Entry 6NOJ (X-ray diffraction, 2.33 A resolution); this record covers chains A and B.

== Chain A (and B) ==
Name: Programmed cell death 1 ligand 1
Source organism: Homo sapiens
Notes: chain B of this document is another copy of the same molecule, construct and numbering; everything in this record applies to it too
UniProtKB: Q9NZQ7 (PD1L1_HUMAN); numbering as in UniProt (aligned over 18-134)
Chain sequence (127 residues; numbered 18 to 144; the number before each row is that of its first residue):
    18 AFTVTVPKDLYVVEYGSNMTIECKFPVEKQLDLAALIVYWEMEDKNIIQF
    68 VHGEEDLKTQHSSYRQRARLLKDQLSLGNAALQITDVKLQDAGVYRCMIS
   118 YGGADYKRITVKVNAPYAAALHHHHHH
Disordered / not traced: 143-144 (chain B: 144)
Cystine bridges: Cys-40/Cys-114
Construct notes: engineered mutation Thr-76 (Val in Q9NZQ7); expression tag (135-144)
Small-molecule neighbours: KW7 (methyl 3-amino-4-(2-fluorophenyl)-1H-pyrrole-2-carboxylate): Ile-54, Tyr-56, Met-115, Ile-116, Ser-117, Ala-121, Asp-122, Tyr-123
UniProt features mapped onto this chain:
  - glycosylation: Asn-35 (N-linked (GlcNAc...) asparagine)
Reported in the primary citation:
  - binding site for KW7: Ile-54, Tyr-56, Met-115, Ala-121, Tyr-123

== Chain A / chain B interface ==
Contacting residue pairs - 21 pairs, chain A then chain B:
  Ile-54(A) with Gly-120(B); Ala-121(B)
  Tyr-56(A) with Ala-121(B), hydrogen bond (side chain-backbone); Asp-122(B), hydrogen bond
  Glu-58(A) with Arg-113(B), salt bridge; Tyr-123(B), hydrogen bond
  Asp-61(A) with Arg-113(B), salt bridge; Arg-125(B), salt bridge
  Arg-113(A) with Glu-58(B), salt bridge; Asp-61(B), salt bridge; Arg-113(B)
  Met-115(A) with Met-115(B), hydrophobic; Tyr-123(B), hydrophobic
  Ser-117(A) with Ser-117(B), hydrogen bond; Ala-121(B)
  Gly-120(A) with Ile-54(B)
  Ala-121(A) with Ile-54(B); Ser-117(B)
  Tyr-123(A) with Tyr-56(B), hydrophobic; Glu-58(B), hydrogen bond; Met-115(B), hydrophobic
Interface residues without a listed pair, chain A (11 interface residues in all): Arg-125
Interface residues without a listed pair, chain B (13 interface residues in all): His-69

== Overview ==
11 residues of chain A and 13 residues of chain B are in contact; the contacts include 5 hydrogen bonds and 5
salt bridges. Polar pairs include Glu-58(A)/Arg-113(B), Asp-61(A)/Arg-113(B) and Asp-61(A)/Arg-125(B). Ligands
of chain A: compound KW7. The paper reports a binding site for KW7 at Ile-54(A), Tyr-56(A) and Met-115(A)
among others.
Both chains are Programmed cell death 1 ligand 1 (Homo sapiens). Entry 6NOJ (PD-L1 IgV domain V76T with
fragment) was determined by X-ray diffraction together with 6NM7, 6NM8, 6NNV, 6NOS and 6NP9 from the same
study.
